Entry 3LAN (X-ray diffraction, 2.55 A resolution); this record covers chains A and B.

Chain A (and B):
Name: HIV Reverse transcriptase
From: Human immunodeficiency virus type 1
Notes: EC 2.7.7.49; chain B of this document is another copy of the same molecule, construct and numbering; everything in this record applies to it too
UniProt: P04585 (POL_HV1H2); residues 1-560 here correspond to UniProt positions 588-1147 (UniProt number = residue number + 587)
Chain sequence (560 residues; each row starts with the number of its first residue):
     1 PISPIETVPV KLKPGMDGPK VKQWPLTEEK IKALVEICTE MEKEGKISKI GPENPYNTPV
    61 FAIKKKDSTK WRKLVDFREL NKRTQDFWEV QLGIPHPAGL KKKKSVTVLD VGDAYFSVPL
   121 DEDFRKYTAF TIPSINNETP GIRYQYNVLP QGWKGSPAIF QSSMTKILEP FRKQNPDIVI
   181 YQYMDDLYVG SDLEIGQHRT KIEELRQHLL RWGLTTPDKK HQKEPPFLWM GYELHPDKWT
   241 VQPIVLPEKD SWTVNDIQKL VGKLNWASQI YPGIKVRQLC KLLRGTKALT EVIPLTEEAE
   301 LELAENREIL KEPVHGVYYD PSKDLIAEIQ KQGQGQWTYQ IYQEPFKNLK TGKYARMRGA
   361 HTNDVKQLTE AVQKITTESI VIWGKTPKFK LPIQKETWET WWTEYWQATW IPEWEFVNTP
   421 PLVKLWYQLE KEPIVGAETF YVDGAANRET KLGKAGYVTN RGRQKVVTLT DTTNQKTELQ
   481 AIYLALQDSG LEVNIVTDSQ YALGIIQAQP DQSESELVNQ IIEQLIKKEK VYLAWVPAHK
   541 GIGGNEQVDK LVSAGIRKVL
Unresolved in the structure: 554-560 (chain B: 1-4, 66-67, 216-231, 357-360, 430-560)
Small-molecule neighbours: KBT (3-{[3-butyl-5-(1-methylethyl)-2,6-dioxo-1,2,3,6-tetrahydropyrimidin-4-yl]carbonyl}-5-methylbenzonitrile): Pro-95, Leu-100, Lys-101, Lys-102, Lys-103, Val-106, Val-179, Tyr-181, Tyr-188, Val-189, Gly-190, Pro-225, Phe-227, Leu-228, Trp-229, Leu-234, His-235, Pro-236, Tyr-318
UniProt features mapped onto this chain:
  - region: Phe-227 to His-235 (RT 'primer grip')
  - motif: Trp-398 to Trp-414 (Tryptophan repeat motif)
  - binding site (Mg(2+)): Asp-110, Asp-185, Asp-186, Asp-443, Glu-478, Asp-498, Asp-549
  - site: Trp-401 (Essential for RT p66/p51 heterodimerization), Trp-414 (Essential for RT p66/p51 heterodimerization), Phe-440, Tyr-441 (Cleavage), Leu-560 (Cleavage)

Interface between chain A and chain B:
Residue-residue contacts - 107 pairs, chain A then chain B:
  Val-8(A) with Glu-53(B)
  Pro-9(A) with Glu-53(B)
  Gln-85(A) with Glu-53(B), hydrogen bond (side chain-backbone)
  Asp-86(A) with Pro-55(B)
  Phe-87(A) with Pro-52(B); Glu-53(B); Pro-55(B)
  Trp-88(A) with Pro-52(B), hydrogen bond (backbone-backbone); Asn-54(B); Pro-55(B); Asn-57(B); Thr-131(B); Arg-143(B)
  Gln-91(A) with Asn-137(B); Thr-139(B); Pro-140(B)
  Leu-92(A) with Asn-137(B), hydrogen bond (backbone-side chain)
  Gly-93(A) with Asn-137(B)
  Ile-94(A) with Asn-137(B)
  Pro-95(A) with Asn-136(B); Asn-137(B)
  His-96(A) with Asn-136(B), hydrogen bond (backbone-side chain)
  Gly-99(A) with Asn-136(B)
  Leu-100(A) with Asn-136(B)
  Ala-158(A) with Pro-52(B)
  Ser-162(A) with Pro-52(B)
  Thr-165(A) with Pro-140(B)
  Val-179(A) with Glu-138(B)
  Tyr-181(A) with Asn-137(B); Glu-138(B)
  Gln-182(A) with Pro-140(B)
  Glu-370(A) with Gln-394(B)
  Gln-373(A) with Thr-397(B), hydrogen bond; Trp-401(B), hydrogen bond
  Thr-377(A) with Thr-400(B), hydrogen bond
  Ile-380(A) with Pro-25(B); Leu-26(B); Thr-27(B)
  Val-381(A) with Pro-25(B), hydrophobic; Asn-136(B), hydrogen bond (backbone-backbone)
  Ile-382(A) with Ile-135(B); Asn-136(B)
  Trp-383(A) with Ile-135(B)
  Gly-384(A) with Thr-27(B); Glu-28(B), hydrogen bond (backbone-backbone); Ile-135(B)
  Trp-402(A) with Lys-331(B), hydrogen bond (backbone-side chain); Asp-364(B), hydrogen bond
  Tyr-405(A) with Lys-331(B), hydrogen bond (backbone-side chain)
  Trp-406(A) with Lys-331(B); Asn-418(B); Thr-419(B); Lys-424(B)
  Gln-407(A) with Lys-331(B); Pro-392(B); Ile-393(B); Val-417(B); Asn-418(B); Thr-419(B)
  Ala-408(A) with Trp-337(B), hydrophobic; Asp-364(B); Pro-392(B), hydrogen bond (backbone-backbone); Ile-393(B)
  Thr-409(A) with Asp-364(B), hydrogen bond (backbone-side chain)
  Trp-410(A) with Asn-363(B); Val-365(B), hydrophobic
  Pro-412(A) with Trp-401(B), hydrophobic
  Pro-433(A) with Asn-255(B); Thr-290(B)
  Ile-434(A) with Thr-290(B)
  Val-435(A) with Thr-290(B)
  Thr-439(A) with Ala-288(B); Leu-289(B), hydrogen bond (side chain-backbone)
  Tyr-441(A) with Val-254(B); Gln-258(B), hydrogen bond; Lys-287(B), hydrogen bond (side chain-backbone)
  Val-458(A) with Thr-286(B)
  Thr-459(A) with Thr-286(B)
  Asn-460(A) with Thr-286(B); Lys-287(B); Ala-288(B)
  Asn-494(A) with Leu-289(B)
  Val-496(A) with Leu-289(B), hydrophobic
  Gln-500(A) with Pro-420(B); Pro-421(B); Leu-422(B)
  Leu-503(A) with Leu-422(B), hydrophobic
  Gly-504(A) with Pro-421(B)
  Tyr-532(A) with Asn-255(B), hydrogen bond
  Trp-535(A) with Asn-265(B); Leu-422(B); Trp-426(B), hydrophobic
  Val-536(A) with Gln-258(B)
  Pro-537(A) with Gly-262(B); Asn-265(B)
  Lys-540(A) with Asn-265(B); Val-276(B); Cys-280(B)
  Ile-542(A) with Val-261(B), hydrophobic; Cys-280(B), hydrophobic; Leu-283(B), hydrophobic
  Gly-543(A) with Leu-283(B), hydrogen bond (backbone-backbone); Gly-285(B)
  Gly-544(A) with Gly-285(B), hydrogen bond (backbone-backbone); Thr-286(B)
  Gln-547(A) with Gly-285(B); Thr-286(B)
Interface residues without a listed pair, chain A (70 interface residues in all): Lys-101, Ile-159, Arg-172, Ile-180, Arg-356, Thr-376, Thr-386, Thr-403, Glu-404, Gln-507, Ala-534, Gly-541
Interface residues without a listed pair, chain B (57 interface residues in all): Lys-20, Tyr-56, Gly-333, Thr-362, Glu-396, Tyr-405

Summary:
Chain A and chain B form an interface of 70 and 57 residues respectively, with 20 hydrogen bonds. Polar
contacts include Gln-85(A)/Glu-53(B), Leu-92(A)/Asn-137(B) and His-96(A)/Asn-136(B). Ligands of chain A:
compound KBT. UniProt lists 7 Mg2+-binding residues on chain A.
Chain A and chain B are both HIV Reverse transcriptase (Human immunodeficiency virus type 1); the structure,
Crystal structure of HIV-1 reverse transcriptase in complex with N1-butyl pyrimidinedione non-nucleoside
inhibitor, was determined by X-ray diffraction, deposited together with 3LAL and 3LAM.
